Entry 3KIV (X-ray diffraction, 1.80 A resolution); this record covers chain A.

[Chain A]
Name: Apolipoprotein
Source organism: Homo sapiens
Notes: fragment: kringle iv-10
Reference sequence: P08519 (APOA_HUMAN); the author numbering skips numbers that UniProt does not, so the offset changes along the chain: 0-35 = UniProt 4123-4158; 37-58 = UniProt 4159-4180; 60-80 = UniProt 4181-4201
Amino-acid sequence (79 residues; each row starts with the number of its first residue; note: 2 numbers in that range are skipped by the numbering (no residue carries them; nothing is unmodelled there); numbering starts at 0):
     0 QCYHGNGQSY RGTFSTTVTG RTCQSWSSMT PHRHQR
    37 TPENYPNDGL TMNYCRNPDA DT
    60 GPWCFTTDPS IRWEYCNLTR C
Construct notes: variant Thr66 (Met4187 in P08519)
Cystine bridges: Cys1-Cys80, Cys22-Cys63, Cys51-Cys75
Ligand contacts: 6-aminohexanoic acid (ACA): His33, Arg35, Asp55, Asp57, Trp62, Phe64, Arg71, Trp72

[Overview]
Chain A binds 6-aminohexanoic acid.
Chain A is Apolipoprotein (Homo sapiens); the structure, Recombinant kringle IV-10/M66 variant of human
apolipoprotein(a), was determined by X-ray diffraction (same publication as 1KIV and 4KIV).
